6GPE - chain A; structure by X-ray diffraction, 2.20 A resolution.

== Chain A ==
Name: Protein CsiD
Organism: Escherichia coli (strain K12)
UniProtKB: P76621 (CSID_ECOLI); residue numbers follow UniProt; this construct covers 1-325
Chain sequence (353 residues; numbered -19 to 333; the number before each row is that of its first residue; numbers below 1 keep their minus sign (Met-19 is residue -19)):
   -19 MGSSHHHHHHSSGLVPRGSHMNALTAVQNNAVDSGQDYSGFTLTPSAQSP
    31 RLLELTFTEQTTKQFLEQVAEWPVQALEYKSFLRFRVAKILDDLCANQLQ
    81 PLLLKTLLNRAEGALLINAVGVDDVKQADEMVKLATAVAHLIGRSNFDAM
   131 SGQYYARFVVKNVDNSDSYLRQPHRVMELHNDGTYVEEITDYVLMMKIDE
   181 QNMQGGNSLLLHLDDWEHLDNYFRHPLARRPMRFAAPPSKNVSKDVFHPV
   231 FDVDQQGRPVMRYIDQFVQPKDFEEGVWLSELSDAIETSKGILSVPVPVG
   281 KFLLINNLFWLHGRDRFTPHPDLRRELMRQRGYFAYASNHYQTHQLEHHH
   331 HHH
Disordered / not traced: -19 to 15, 142-153, 217-223, 326-333
Sequence notes: initiating methionine (-19); expression tag (-18 to 0, 326-333)
Bound ions: Fe2+: His160, Asp162, His292
UniProt features mapped onto this chain:
  - binding site (Fe cation): His160, Asp162, His292
What the authors report for this chain:
  - Fe2+ coordination: His160, Asp162, His292

== Summary ==
His160, Asp162 and His292 form the Fe2+ site. From UniProt: 3 Fe cation-binding residues. The paper reports
Fe2+ coordination by His160, Asp162 and His292.
Chain A is Protein CsiD (Escherichia coli (strain K12)); the structure, Crystal Structure of the CsiD
Glutarate Hydroxylase, was determined by X-ray diffraction together with 6HL9, 6GPN and 6HL8 from the same
study.
